Entry 5BJY (X-ray diffraction, 1.60 A resolution); this record covers chains A and B.

[Chain A (and B)]
Name: WlaL protein
Source organism: Campylobacter jejuni
Notes: chain B of this document is another copy of the same molecule, construct and numbering; everything in this record applies to it too
UniProt: O86159 (O86159_CAMJU); residues 244-590 here = UniProt positions 244-590
Chain sequence (366 residues; each row starts with the number of its first residue):
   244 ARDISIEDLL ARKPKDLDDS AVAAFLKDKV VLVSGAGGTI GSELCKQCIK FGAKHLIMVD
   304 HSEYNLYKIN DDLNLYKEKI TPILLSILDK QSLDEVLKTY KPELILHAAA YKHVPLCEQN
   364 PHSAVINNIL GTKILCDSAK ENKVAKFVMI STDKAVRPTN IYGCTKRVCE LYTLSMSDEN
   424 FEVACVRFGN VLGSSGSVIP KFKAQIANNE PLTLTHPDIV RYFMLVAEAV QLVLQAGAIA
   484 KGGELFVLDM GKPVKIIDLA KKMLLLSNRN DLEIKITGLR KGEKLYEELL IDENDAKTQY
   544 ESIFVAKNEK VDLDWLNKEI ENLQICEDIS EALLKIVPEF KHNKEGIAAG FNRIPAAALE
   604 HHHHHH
Not modelled in the structure: 244-247, 587-609
Differences from the reference sequence: engineered mutation Tyr405 (Met in O86159); expression tag (591-609)
Bound ions: Na+ site 1: Asp261, Ser263; Na+ site 2: Lys320, Ile323
Small-molecule neighbours:
  - NAD (nicotinamide-adenine-dinucleotide): Gly278, Gly280, Gly281, Thr282, Ile283, Gly284, Val302, Asp303, His304, Ser305, Asn308, Leu328, Ser329, Ile330, Ala351, Ala352, Ala353, Tyr354, Lys355, Asn370, Ile393, Ser394, Thr395, Tyr405, Lys409, Phe431, Gly432, Asn433, Val434, Ser437, Ser438
  - UDP (uridine-5'-diphosphate): Lys397, Asn433, Gly439, Ser440, Val441, Lys444, Phe445, Thr456, Leu457, Thr458, Ile462, Arg464, Ile499, Arg523, Glu526
What the authors report for this chain:
  - catalytic residues: Thr395, Asp396, Lys397 (proposed by the authors, not directly observed)
  - mutagenesis - T395V, D396N: abolished catalytic activity
  - mutagenesis - T395S: decreased catalytic activity on UDP-sugar substrate

[Chain A / chain B interface]
Contacting residue pairs - 38 pairs, chain A then chain B:
  His304(A) - His304(B)  hydrogen bond (backbone-side chain)
  His304(A) - Tyr354(B)  hydrogen bond (backbone-side chain)
  Glu306(A) - Tyr354(B)
  Glu306(A) - Lys355(B)  hydrogen bond (side chain-backbone)
  Glu306(A) - His356(B)  hydrogen bond (side chain-backbone)
  Glu306(A) - Leu359(B)
  Tyr307(A) - Gly439(B)
  Tyr310(A) - His356(B)
  Tyr310(A) - Gly439(B)  hydrogen bond (side chain-backbone)
  Tyr310(A) - Lys444(B)
  Asp314(A) - Lys444(B)  salt bridge
  Pro325(A) - Leu359(B)  hydrophobic
  Pro325(A) - Gln362(B)
  Pro325(A) - Asn363(B)  hydrogen bond (backbone-side chain)
  Ile326(A) - Asn363(B)
  Leu327(A) - Tyr354(B)  hydrophobic
  Leu327(A) - Asn363(B)  hydrogen bond (backbone-side chain)
  Leu327(A) - Ser366(B)  hydrogen bond (backbone-side chain)
  Ser335(A) - His365(B)
  Tyr354(A) - His304(B)  hydrogen bond (side chain-backbone)
  Tyr354(A) - Glu306(B)
  Tyr354(A) - Leu327(B)  hydrophobic
  Lys355(A) - Glu306(B)  hydrogen bond (backbone-side chain)
  His356(A) - Glu306(B)  hydrogen bond (backbone-side chain)
  His356(A) - Tyr310(B)
  Leu359(A) - Glu306(B)
  Leu359(A) - Pro325(B)  hydrophobic
  Gln362(A) - Pro325(B)
  Asn363(A) - Pro325(B)  hydrogen bond (side chain-backbone)
  Asn363(A) - Ile326(B)
  Asn363(A) - Leu327(B)  hydrogen bond (side chain-backbone)
  His365(A) - Ser335(B)  hydrogen bond
  Ser366(A) - Leu327(B)  hydrogen bond (side chain-backbone)
  Ser366(A) - Leu328(B)
  Gly439(A) - Tyr307(B)
  Gly439(A) - Tyr310(B)  hydrogen bond (backbone-side chain)
  Lys444(A) - Tyr310(B)
  Lys444(A) - Asp314(B)  salt bridge
Interface residues without a listed pair, chain A (25 interface residues in all): Ser305, Leu309, Leu328, Ala353, Cys360, Ser438
Interface residues without a listed pair, chain B (26 interface residues in all): Ser305, Leu309, Asp332, Ala353, Cys360, Ser438

[Overview]
25 residues of chain A and 26 residues of chain B are in contact, with 16 hydrogen bonds and 2 salt bridges.
Polar contacts include Asp314(A)-Lys444(B), His304(A)-His304(B) and His304(A)-Tyr354(B). Ligands of chain A:
UDP and NAD. From the paper: catalytic residues Thr395(A), Asp396(A) and Lys397(A); T395V and D396N of chain A
abolish catalytic activity.
Both chains are WlaL protein (Campylobacter jejuni). Entry 5BJY (x-ray structure of the PglF 4,5-dehydratase
from campylobacter jejuni, variant M405Y, in complex with UDP) was determined by X-ray diffraction (same
publication as 5BJU, 5BJV, 5BJW and 5BJX).
